Entry 7BLZ (electron microscopy, 3.10 A resolution); this record covers chains A and B of the 15 polymer chains in the assembly.

# Chain A
Protein: Photosystem I P700 chlorophyll a apoprotein A1
Source organism: Cyanidioschyzon merolae (strain 10D)
Notes: EC 1.97.1.12
UniProtKB: Q85FY7 (PSAA_CYAM1); numbering as in UniProt (aligned over 6-748)
Chain sequence (743 residues; row label = number of the first residue in the row):
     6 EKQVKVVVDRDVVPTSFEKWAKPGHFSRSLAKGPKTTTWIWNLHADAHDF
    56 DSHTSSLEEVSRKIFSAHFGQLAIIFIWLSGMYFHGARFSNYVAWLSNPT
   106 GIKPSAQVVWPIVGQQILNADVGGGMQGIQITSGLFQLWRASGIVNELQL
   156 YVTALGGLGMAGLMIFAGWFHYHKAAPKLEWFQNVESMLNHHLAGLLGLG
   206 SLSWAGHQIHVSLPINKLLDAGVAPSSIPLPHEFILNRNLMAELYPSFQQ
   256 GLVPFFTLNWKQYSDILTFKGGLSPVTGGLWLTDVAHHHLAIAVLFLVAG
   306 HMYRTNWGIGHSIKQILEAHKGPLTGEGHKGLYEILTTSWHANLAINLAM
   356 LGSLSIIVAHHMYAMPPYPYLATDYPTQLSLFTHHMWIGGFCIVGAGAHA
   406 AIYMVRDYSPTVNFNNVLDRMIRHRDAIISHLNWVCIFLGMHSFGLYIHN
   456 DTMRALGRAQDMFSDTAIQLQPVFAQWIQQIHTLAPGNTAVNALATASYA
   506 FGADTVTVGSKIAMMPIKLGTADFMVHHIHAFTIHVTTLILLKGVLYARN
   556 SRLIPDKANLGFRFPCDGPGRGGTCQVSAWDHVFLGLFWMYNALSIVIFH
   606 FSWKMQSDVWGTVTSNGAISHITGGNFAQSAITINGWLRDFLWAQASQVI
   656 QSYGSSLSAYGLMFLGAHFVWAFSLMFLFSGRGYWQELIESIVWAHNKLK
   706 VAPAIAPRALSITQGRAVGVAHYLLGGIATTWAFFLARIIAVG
Ion coordination: chlorophyll a Mg site 1 near Q120 (its only coordinating residue here); chlorophyll a Mg site 2 near T494 (its only coordinating residue here); 4Fe-4S cluster Fe: C571, C580 (shared with C557(B), C566(B) of chain B)
Residues lining bound ligands:
  - 1,2-diacyl-glycerol-3-sn-phosphate (3PH): T20, F22, W25, L163, G164, G167, I170, F171, W174, K179
  - beta-carotene (BCR), molecule 1: Q8, N311, W312
  - beta-carotene (BCR), molecule 2: W83, G200, L201, L204, G205, W209
  - beta-carotene (BCR), molecule 3: L207, L257, F260, F261, V299, L302, V303, H306
  - beta-carotene (BCR), molecule 4: I340, L341, A347, I351, A405, Y408, L423
  - beta-carotene (BCR), molecule 5: A354, M355, S358, I398, A401, G402, A405, T543, L546, L547, V550
  - beta-carotene (BCR), molecule 6: W690, L693, I694, I697
  - C7Z ((1S)-3,5,5-trimethyl-4-[(1E,3E,5E,7E,9E,11E,13E,15E,17E)-3,7,12,16-tetramethyl-18-[(4S)-2,6,6-trimethyl-4-oxidanyl-cyclohexen-1-yl]octadeca-1,3,5,7,9,11,13,15,17-nonaenyl]cyclohex-3-en-1-ol), molecule 1: F81, L84, S85, Y88, T158, G161, G162, M165, L204, L207, S208, F261
  - C7Z, molecule 2: W115, P116, I117
  - chlorophyll a isomer (CL0): F449, Y452, I534, F537, T538, Y596, N597, S600, I601, F604, I639, W642, L647, A651, I655, F669, H673, W676, Y728, T735, T736, F739
  - chlorophyll a (CLA), molecule 1: Q8, V9, K10, V11, W186, N189, S192, H196, T310, N311, W312
  - chlorophyll a (CLA), molecule 2: V11, V13, R15, F70, F74, L168, M169, F171, A172, F175, H176, A180, P182, W186
  - chlorophyll a (CLA), molecule 3: V18, P19, T20, S21, F22, K24, W25, H30, K68, S71, A72, G75, I79, I170, G173, W174, Y177, H178
  - chlorophyll a (CLA), molecule 4: W25, P28, W44, I45, W46, L48, H49
  - chlorophyll a (CLA), molecule 5: W25, H30, F31, L48, H49, A52, H53, F55, H58, A72, G75, Q76, A78, I79, I82, I170
  - chlorophyll a (CLA), molecule 6: T42, I45, W46, I694, I697, V698, H701, V706, P708, I710, P712, R713
  - chlorophyll a (CLA), molecule 7: W46, F674, V675, F678, F682, L715, Q719, A722, V723, A726, H727, L730
  - chlorophyll a (CLA), molecule 8: H49, A50, D51, A52, H53, D54, H346, L349, L353, F396, C397, V399, G400, A403, H404, I407, R411, F567, R568, W585, V588, L592, A726, L730
  - chlorophyll a (CLA), molecule 9: H53, F55, D56, I69, A72, H73, Q76, L77, I80, F81, L84, M165, W345, H346, N348, L349, N352, L353, L356
  - chlorophyll a (CLA), molecule 10: H53, Q76, I79, I80, W83, L356, I393, F396, C397
  - chlorophyll a (CLA), molecule 11: L62, S66, H73, L184, F187, Q188, V190, M193, L194, H197, L198, L201, L202, I318, L322, Y338, L341, T342, T343, S344, W345, N348, I351, N352, M355, L356
  - chlorophyll a (CLA), molecule 12: F70, H73, F74, L77, F81, M165, M169, W186, F187, N189, S192, M193, H196, H197, G200, L201, W345
  - chlorophyll a (CLA), molecule 13: I82, W83, S85, G86, M87, F89, H90, F94, Q112, V113, W115, L163
  - chlorophyll a (CLA), molecule 14: W83, M87, H90, A111, Q112, I134, Q135, I136, T137, S138, L140, A664, Y665, W737, L741
  - chlorophyll a (CLA), molecule 15: W83, M87, T137, S138, L140, S385, L386, T388, H389, W392, I393, F396, M668, I733, T736, W737
  - chlorophyll a (CLA), molecule 16: W83, L84, S138, G139, L140, L143, L202, L356, L359, S360, V363, M367, Y373, L386, H389, H390, I393
  - chlorophyll a (CLA), molecule 17: Y88, S147, G148, I149, Q154, V157, T158, L160, G161, G164, G205, S208, W209, G211, H212, H215, V216, I220, P236, H237, I240
  - chlorophyll a (CLA), molecule 18: Q112, V113, V114, W115, I117, V118, Q120, L123, I134, A664, L667, M668
  - chlorophyll a (CLA), molecule 19: L143, A146, L201, L202, G205, S206, W209, Q213, L285, L287, V290, H293, H294, I297, F301, L359, I362, V363, H366, M367, P372, Y373
  - chlorophyll a (CLA), molecule 20: N151, L153, Q154, V157, L235, H237, I240, L241
  - chlorophyll a (CLA), molecule 21: G164, M165, G167, L168
  - chlorophyll a (CLA), molecule 22: L194, L198, L202, L300, F301, A304, M307, Y308, I318, I321, M355, L423, M426, L547, V550, L551
  - chlorophyll a (CLA), molecule 23: N195, H196, A199, G200, L204, L302, H306, Y308, T310, W312, I314
  - chlorophyll a (CLA), molecule 24: L207, S208, G211, I214, H215, F239, I240, R243, M246, F253, Q254, Q255, G256, L257, V258, Y268, I271, L272, L295
  - chlorophyll a (CLA), molecule 25: F260, W265, K266, Y268, S269, L272, F274, H292, L295, A296, V299, L300, V303, N497
  - chlorophyll a (CLA), molecule 26: F260, F261, L263
  - chlorophyll a (CLA), molecule 27: T273, F274, G276, L285, D289, V290, H292, H293, A296, I297, L300, H366, M370, A502
  - chlorophyll a (CLA), molecule 28: F274, T494, A495, V496, N497, A498
  - chlorophyll a (CLA), molecule 29: V303, A304, H306, M307, R309, I314, G315, H316
  - chlorophyll a (CLA), molecule 30: M307, H316, Q320, I321, A324, H325
  - chlorophyll a (CLA), molecule 31: I321, L322, H325, T330, H334, L337, L341, V422, L423, M426
  - chlorophyll a (CLA), molecule 32: A324, H325, K326, G327, P328, L329
  - chlorophyll a (CLA), molecule 33: L329, T330, V422, R425, M426, R428, H429, A432, I433, H436
  - chlorophyll a (CLA), molecule 34: M355, S358, L359, I362, H365, H366, Y368, A369, M370, A502, S503, A505, F506
  - chlorophyll a (CLA), molecule 35: I361, I362, H365, M391, G395, I398, V399, I539, T542, T543, L546, M595, L599, V602
  - chlorophyll a (CLA), molecule 36: H365, Y368, F479, A480, I483, Q484, H487, F506, I522, L524, H532, H535, I539, V602, H605, F606, K609, M610
  - chlorophyll a (CLA), molecule 37: A432, H436, W439
  - chlorophyll a (CLA), molecule 38: I433, L437, V440, A536, I539, H540, T543, L547
  - chlorophyll a (CLA), molecule 39: S435, N438, W439, I442
  - chlorophyll a (CLA), molecule 40: N438, C441, I442, G445, M446, F449, G450, I453, F537, V541, L544, I545, L590, F593, W594
  - chlorophyll a (CLA), molecule 41: W439, I442, F443, M446, H447
  - chlorophyll a (CLA), molecule 42: W439, F443, L444, Q476, P477, V478, F479, A480, L524, F529, H532, H533, A536, H540
  - chlorophyll a (CLA), molecule 43: M446, H447, G450, L451, I453, H454, T457, M458, R463, D466, F468, I473
  - chlorophyll a (CLA), molecule 44: F449, I453, D456, F537, F593, W594, Y596, N597, I639, L643, W676, Y728
  - chlorophyll a (CLA), molecule 45: T457, A460, L461
  - chlorophyll a (CLA), molecule 46: W482, I483, I486, H487, A490, T494, A495, A502, F506
  - chlorophyll a (CLA), molecule 47: L643, L647, W648
  - chlorophyll a (CLA), molecule 48: L667, M668, L670, G671, H673, F674, W676, A677, L680
  - chlorophyll a (CLA), molecule 49: F674, A677, F678, L680, M681, F684, S685, Y689, W690, L693
  - chlorophyll a (CLA), molecule 50: I697, A700, H701, L704, V706
  - chlorophyll a (CLA), molecule 51: W699, A700, K703, L704
  - ergosterol (ERG): R15, D16, F175
  - phylloquinone (PQN): W46, M681, F682, S685, G686, R687, W690, I694, A714, L715, S716, G720
  - phosphatidylethanolamine (PTY): Q474, L475, Q476, V478, F479, W482, F529
  - (3R)-beta,beta-caroten-3-ol (RRX), molecule 1: I79, I82, W83
  - (3R)-beta,beta-caroten-3-ol (RRX), molecule 2: F260, W265, V299, V303
  - (3R)-beta,beta-caroten-3-ol (RRX), molecule 3: M668, G671, A672, F674, V675, L730, I733, A734, W737
  - 4Fe-4S cluster (SF4): P570, C571, G573, P574, C580, I717, R721
  - Phosphatidylinositol (T7X): F443, L444, H447, S448, L451, F468, A472, I473, Q474, L475, F529, H533
Curated features (UniProtKB/Swiss-Prot):
  - binding site ([4Fe-4S] cluster): C571, C580
  - binding site (chlorophyll a'): H673
  - binding site (chlorophyll a): M681, Y689
  - binding site (phylloquinone): W690

# Chain B
Protein: Photosystem I P700 chlorophyll a apoprotein A2
Source organism: Cyanidioschyzon merolae (strain 10D)
Notes: EC 1.97.1.12
UniProtKB: Q85FY6 (PSAB_CYAM1); residue numbers follow UniProt; this construct covers 2-732
Chain sequence (731 residues; numbered 2 to 732; the number before each row is that of its first residue):
     2 ATKFPKFSQALASDPTTRRIWYGIATAHDFESHDGMTEENLYQKIFASHF
    52 GHLAIIFLWTSGNLFHVAWQGNFEQWVANPLKTKPLAHAIWDPHFGQAAL
   102 KAFTRGDTVANISYSGVYHWWYTIGIRNNVELYTGALGLLVLSAVFLLAG
   152 WLHIQPKFKPSLSWFKNNESRLNHHLAGLFGVSSLAWTGHLVHVAIPASR
   202 GQHVGWDNFIMTPPHPAGLQPFFTGNWSVYAQSPDSMQHVFGTSQGAGTA
   252 ILTFLGGFHPQTQSLWLTDMAHHHLAIAVIFIVAGHMYRTNFGIGHNLKT
   302 ILEAHRPPSGRLGKGHIGIYQTLTNSLHFQLGLALASLSVVTSLVAQHMY
   352 AMPPYAYMAFDYVTQSALYTHHQYIAGLLIVGAFAHGAIFFIRDYDPEQN
   402 QDNVLARMLAHKEAVISHLSWVSLFLGFHTLGLYVHNDVVVAFGNPEKQI
   452 LIEPIFAQWIQATSGKMLYGFQVLLSSSTSNASVAAQQLWLPGWLEAVNN
   502 ESNSLFLTIGPGDFLVHHAIALGLHTTTLILVKGALDARGSKLMPDKKDF
   552 GYSFPCDGPGRGGTCDISAWDAFYLAMFWMLNTIGWVTFYWHWKHLSLWQ
   602 GNVAQFNESSTYLMGWLRDYLWLNSSPLINGYNPYGMNSLAVWSWMFLFA
   652 HLVWATGFMFLISWRGYWQELIETLAWAHERTPLANLIRWKDKPVALSIV
   702 QARLVGLVHFTVGYILTYAAFVIASTAGKFS
Ion coordination: chlorophyll a Mg near D93 (its only coordinating residue here); Ca2+ site 1: G126, E132; Ca2+ site 2 near G206 (its only coordinating residue here); 4Fe-4S cluster Fe: C557, C566 (shared with C571(A), C580(A) of chain A)
Residues lining bound ligands:
  - 1,2-diacyl-glycerol-3-sn-phosphate (3PH): W460, Y470, G471, F472
  - beta-carotene (BCR), molecule 1: A2, T3, K4, F5, K7, G52, A55, I56, L59, L148
  - beta-carotene (BCR), molecule 2: F5, I21, I25, I689
  - beta-carotene (BCR), molecule 3: L54, I57, F58, W60, F147, G179, L180, V183, S184
  - beta-carotene (BCR), molecule 4: F58, T61, L65, W121, W122, I125, I127, G136, L140, L143, W207, I211
  - beta-carotene (BCR), molecule 5: L186, L220, F223, F224, V280, I283, V284, H287, I295
  - beta-carotene (BCR), molecule 6: F330, G333, L334, A337, V341, I381, A384, F385, G388, A389, F391, F392, L406, A536
  - beta-carotene (BCR), molecule 7: F385, F392, M409, V416, V533, L537
  - beta-carotene (BCR), molecule 8: F426, L427, H430, T431, L434, I453, F515, L516, H519
  - beta-carotene (BCR), molecule 9: W646, M647, F650, W669, L672, I673, L676
  - beta-carotene (BCR), molecule 10: P684, L685, A686
  - chlorophyll a isomer (CL0): L618, L622, W623
  - chlorophyll a (CLA), molecule 1: F5, P6, F8, G24, I25, A28, H29, F31, H34, K45, S49, G52, H53, I56
  - chlorophyll a (CLA), molecule 2: T18, W22, I673, L676, A677, H680, I689, R690, W691, K692, D693, P695, V696, L698
  - chlorophyll a (CLA), molecule 3: W22, F650, L653, V654, T657, F661, L698, V706, V709, H710, V713
  - chlorophyll a (CLA), molecule 4: I25, A26, T27, A28, H29, D30, H329, L332, L336, L379, L380, V382, G383, A386, H387, I390, R394, Y553, W571, F574, V709, V713, L717
  - chlorophyll a (CLA), molecule 5: H29, F31, E32, L42, Y43, I46, S49, H50, H53, L54, I57, F166, R172, H176, L180, F181, L328, H329, Q331, L332, A335, L336, L339
  - chlorophyll a (CLA), molecule 6: H29, H53, I56, I57, W60, L339, L379, L380
  - chlorophyll a (CLA), molecule 7: F47, F51, L143, V146, F147, L149, A150, L153, H154, K158, F159, P161, W165
  - chlorophyll a (CLA), molecule 8: F47, H50, F51, L54, W121, W165, F166, N168, S171, R172, H175, H176, G179, L180, F181, V342, Y356
  - chlorophyll a (CLA), molecule 9: I56, W60, N64, H67, V68, A88, H89, N112, I113, S114, Y115, S116, V118, V643, W644, M647
  - chlorophyll a (CLA), molecule 10: I56, L59, W60, S62, G63, F66, H67, W70, Q71, H89, A90, W92, L141
  - chlorophyll a (CLA), molecule 11: W60, N64, Y115, S116, A368, L369, T371, H372, Y375, I376, L379, W644, M647, I716, L717, Y719, A720, V723, I724
  - chlorophyll a (CLA), molecule 12: W60, T61, N64, S116, G117, V118, W121, V183, S184, A187, L339, V342, T343, V346, M350, Y356, M359, L369, H372, H373, I376, L380
  - chlorophyll a (CLA), molecule 13: H89, A90, I91, W92, D93, H95, F96, F104, N112, A642, V643, W646
  - chlorophyll a (CLA), molecule 14: W121, T124, I125, L180, F181, S184, S185, W188, L192, L266, L268, M271, H274, H275, I278, F282, V342, L345, V346, H349, M350, P355, Y356
  - chlorophyll a (CLA), molecule 15: I125, G126, I127, E132, T135, G136, G139, L140, L143, V146, S184, A187, W188, G190, H191, V195, V205, G206, W207, F210
  - chlorophyll a (CLA), molecule 16: W165, N168, S171, H175, T291, N292, F293
  - chlorophyll a (CLA), molecule 17: N169, R172, L173, H176, L177, F181, I278, I281, F282, L299, L303, Y321, L324, T325, L334, A335, S338, L339, V342
  - chlorophyll a (CLA), molecule 18: L173, L177, F181, I281, F282, A285, M288, Y289, L299, I302
  - chlorophyll a (CLA), molecule 19: N174, H175, A178, G179, V183, L186, I283, G286, H287, Y289, T291, F293, I295, G296
  - chlorophyll a (CLA), molecule 20: L186, A187, T189, G190, V193, H194, F210, I211, M212, T213, P214, P215, H216, G219, L220, F223, F224, Y231, I252, L253, L276
  - chlorophyll a (CLA), molecule 21: F223, W228, S229, Y231, A232, L253, F255, H273, L276, A277, V280, I281, L490, W491
  - chlorophyll a (CLA), molecule 22: T254, F255, G257, L266, D270, M271, H273, H274, A277, I278, I281, H349, M353, W491, W495
  - chlorophyll a (CLA), molecule 23: V284, A285, H287, M288, R290, I295, G296, H297
  - chlorophyll a (CLA), molecule 24: M288, H297, T301, I302, A305, H306
  - chlorophyll a (CLA), molecule 25: I302, L303, H306, L313, H317, I320, L324, F330, V405, L406, M409
  - chlorophyll a (CLA), molecule 26: A305, H306, R307, P308, P309, S310, R312, L313
  - chlorophyll a (CLA), molecule 27: R312, R408, A411, H412, A415, H419, W422
  - chlorophyll a (CLA), molecule 28: R312, L313, G314, V405, R408, M409, H412, A415, V416, H419
  - chlorophyll a (CLA), molecule 29: L334, A337, S338, V341, V342, L345, Q348, H349, Y351, A352, M353, L506, F507
  - chlorophyll a (CLA), molecule 30: V341, S344, L345, Q348, Q374, I381, F385, L525, T528, T529, L532, M581, T584, I585
  - chlorophyll a (CLA), molecule 31: Q348, Y351, Y370, F457, A458, W460, I461, Q462, V474, L475, F507, L508, I510, H518, I521, L525, V588, Y591, W592, K595, H596
  - chlorophyll a (CLA), molecule 32: V416, H419, L420, V423, A522, L525, H526, T529
  - chlorophyll a (CLA), molecule 33: S418, S421, W422, L425, F429
  - chlorophyll a (CLA), molecule 34: S421, S424, L425, G428, F429, L432, L523, T527, L530, I531, L576, F579, W580
  - chlorophyll a (CLA), molecule 35: W422, V423, F426, L427, I453, E454, P455, I456, F457, A458, I510, D514, F515, H518, H519, A522, H526
  - chlorophyll a (CLA), molecule 36: W422, L425, F426, F429, H430
  - chlorophyll a (CLA), molecule 37: H430, G433, L434, V436, H437, V440, V441, F444, K449, I451
  - chlorophyll a (CLA), molecule 38: T431, L432, Y435, V517, A520, L523, N583, W587, F590, L614, W617, L618, L622, S626, I630, F648, H652, W655, F711, Y715, T718, Y719, F722
  - chlorophyll a (CLA), molecule 39: L432, V436, D439, V440, L523, F579, W580, N583, W587, L614, L618, W655, F711, Y715
  - chlorophyll a (CLA), molecule 40: I456, F457, W460, F472
  - chlorophyll a (CLA), molecule 41: W460, I461, T464, S465, L475, L476, A483, W491, W495, F507
  - chlorophyll a (CLA), molecule 42: L475, N482, A483, A486, A487, Q489, L490, W491
  - chlorophyll a (CLA), molecule 43: W646, L649, F650, H652, L653, W655, A656, F659
  - chlorophyll a (CLA), molecule 44: L653, A656, T657, F659, M660, I663, S664, Y668, W669, L672
  - chlorophyll a (CLA), molecule 45: L676, A679, H680, T683, A686, I689
  - chlorophyll a (CLA), molecule 46: W678, A679, R682, T683, P684
  - chlorophyll a (CLA), molecule 47: T683, P684, L685, A686
  - phosphatidylglycerol (PGT; (1S)-2-{[{[(2R)-2,3-dihydroxypropyl]oxy}(hydroxy)phosphoryl]oxy}-1-[(palmitoyloxy)methyl]ethyl stearate): P308, P309, S310, R312
  - phylloquinone (PQN): I21, W22, I25, M660, F661, S664, W665, R666, W669, I673, A697, L698, A703
  - (3R)-beta,beta-caroten-3-ol (RRX): L432, G433, V436
  - 4Fe-4S cluster (SF4): C557, G559, P560, T565, C566, W665, I700, R704
Curated features (UniProtKB/Swiss-Prot):
  - binding site ([4Fe-4S] cluster): C557, C566
  - binding site (chlorophyll a): H652, M660, Y668
  - binding site (phylloquinone): W669

# Chain A / chain B interface
Pairs across the interface (147; chain A residue first):
  V118(A) - F444(B)
  V118(A) - K449(B)
  G119(A) - F444(B)
  Q120(A) - F444(B)
  I122(A) - F444(B)
  D431(A) - T675(B)
  A432(A) - W678(B)  hydrophobic
  I434(A) - T675(B)
  S435(A) - T675(B)
  S435(A) - W678(B)
  S435(A) - A679(B)
  H436(A) - W678(B)
  N438(A) - L672(B)
  N438(A) - L676(B)
  F449(A) - L653(B)  hydrophobic
  D456(A) - Y633(B)
  D456(A) - W646(B)
  T457(A) - W646(B)  hydrogen bond
  R459(A) - Y633(B)
  R459(A) - N634(B)
  R459(A) - P635(B)
  A460(A) - Y633(B)  hydrophobic
  A460(A) - M638(B)
  A460(A) - A642(B)
  A460(A) - W646(B)
  L461(A) - D93(B)
  L461(A) - H95(B)
  L461(A) - F96(B)  hydrophobic
  L461(A) - G97(B)  hydrogen bond (backbone-backbone)
  L461(A) - A100(B)
  G462(A) - A99(B)
  G462(A) - M638(B)
  R463(A) - H95(B)  hydrogen bond (side chain-backbone)
  R463(A) - G97(B)
  I545(A) - Y668(B)
  K548(A) - Y668(B)  hydrogen bond (side chain-backbone)
  K548(A) - E671(B)
  K548(A) - L672(B)
  Y552(A) - E671(B)
  Y552(A) - T675(B)  hydrogen bond
  S556(A) - E671(B)  hydrogen bond
  R557(A) - E674(B)
  R557(A) - W678(B)
  L558(A) - Q670(B)
  L558(A) - E674(B)  hydrogen bond (backbone-side chain)
  K562(A) - E671(B)  salt bridge
  P570(A) - P560(B)  hydrophobic
  C571(A) - P560(B)
  G573(A) - P560(B)
  P574(A) - C557(B)  hydrophobic
  P574(A) - G559(B)
  R576(A) - R666(B)  hydrogen bond (backbone-side chain)
  G577(A) - R666(B)  hydrogen bond (backbone-side chain)
  G578(A) - R666(B)  hydrogen bond (backbone-side chain)
  G578(A) - I700(B)
  T579(A) - R666(B)
  C580(A) - W665(B)  hydrophobic
  C580(A) - R666(B)  hydrogen bond (backbone-backbone)
  C580(A) - G667(B)
  C580(A) - I700(B)  hydrophobic
  Q581(A) - I663(B)  hydrogen bond (side chain-backbone)
  Q581(A) - S664(B)
  Q581(A) - W665(B)  hydrogen bond (side chain-backbone)
  Q581(A) - Y668(B)
  V582(A) - E671(B)
  H587(A) - Y668(B)
  F589(A) - I663(B)  hydrophobic
  L590(A) - S664(B)
  L590(A) - Y668(B)  hydrophobic
  F593(A) - I663(B)  hydrophobic
  Q634(A) - P635(B)
  N640(A) - I630(B)  hydrogen bond (side chain-backbone)
  N640(A) - Y633(B)  hydrogen bond (side chain-backbone)
  N640(A) - L649(B)
  L643(A) - F648(B)  hydrophobic
  L643(A) - L649(B)  hydrophobic
  R644(A) - I630(B)  hydrogen bond (side chain-backbone)
  R644(A) - N631(B)
  R644(A) - Y633(B)
  R644(A) - N634(B)
  R644(A) - P635(B)
  W648(A) - W623(B)  hydrogen bond (side chain-backbone)
  W648(A) - S627(B)
  W648(A) - I630(B)  hydrophobic
  S652(A) - W623(B)
  I655(A) - M615(B)  hydrophobic
  I655(A) - R619(B)
  I655(A) - W623(B)  hydrophobic
  Q656(A) - W623(B)
  Y658(A) - D439(B)  hydrogen bond
  Y658(A) - V442(B)  hydrophobic
  Y658(A) - A443(B)  hydrophobic
  Y658(A) - M615(B)  hydrophobic
  G659(A) - A443(B)  hydrogen bond (backbone-backbone)
  S663(A) - A443(B)  hydrogen bond (side chain-backbone)
  S663(A) - F444(B)
  L667(A) - D439(B)
  L667(A) - V440(B)  hydrophobic
  L667(A) - A443(B)  hydrophobic
  L670(A) - D439(B)
  L670(A) - M615(B)  hydrophobic
  L670(A) - L618(B)  hydrophobic
  F674(A) - L432(B)  hydrophobic
  W676(A) - W655(B)  hydrophobic
  W676(A) - F659(B)  hydrophobic
  L680(A) - F659(B)  hydrophobic
  L683(A) - L662(B)
  F684(A) - Y575(B)
  F684(A) - L576(B)
  F684(A) - F659(B)  hydrophobic
  F684(A) - L662(B)
  F684(A) - I663(B)  hydrophobic
  S685(A) - D567(B)
  S685(A) - L576(B)
  S685(A) - W665(B)
  G686(A) - C566(B)
  G686(A) - D567(B)  hydrogen bond (backbone-side chain)
  R687(A) - R562(B)
  R687(A) - G563(B)
  R687(A) - G564(B)  hydrogen bond (side chain-backbone)
  R687(A) - C566(B)
  G688(A) - C566(B)  hydrogen bond (backbone-backbone)
  G688(A) - I568(B)
  Y689(A) - I531(B)
  Y689(A) - K534(B)
  Y689(A) - C566(B)
  Y689(A) - D567(B)
  Y689(A) - L576(B)  hydrophobic
  Q691(A) - L544(B)
  E692(A) - K534(B)  salt bridge
  E692(A) - D538(B)
  E692(A) - S542(B)
  E692(A) - K548(B)  salt bridge
  E692(A) - I568(B)
  L693(A) - K534(B)
  E695(A) - S542(B)
  E695(A) - K543(B)  hydrogen bond (side chain-backbone)
  E695(A) - L544(B)  hydrogen bond (side chain-backbone)
  S696(A) - I417(B)
  S696(A) - S418(B)  hydrogen bond (backbone-side chain)
  I697(A) - S421(B)
  W699(A) - E414(B)
  W699(A) - A415(B)  hydrophobic
  A700(A) - S418(B)
  I717(A) - G564(B)
  I717(A) - C566(B)  hydrophobic
  R721(A) - W665(B)
Other interface residues (no listed pair), chain A (81 interface residues in all): L123, L544, D572, S635, I639, S660, F669, Y728
Other interface residues (no listed pair), chain B (82 interface residues in all): G445, N446, L530, P556, D558, T565, A573, F579, L614, H652, S699, F711

# Overview
81 residues of chain A and 82 residues of chain B are in contact; the contacts include 26 hydrogen bonds and 3
salt bridges. Among the polar pairs are K562(A)-E671(B), E692(A)-K534(B) and E692(A)-K548(B).
Here chain A is Photosystem I P700 chlorophyll a apoprotein A1 and chain B is Photosystem I P700 chlorophyll a
apoprotein A2, both from Cyanidioschyzon merolae (strain 10D). Entry 7BLZ (Red alga C.merolae Photosystem I)
was determined by electron microscopy.
